7H1Q - chains A and B; structure by X-ray diffraction, 1.41 A resolution.

# Chain A
Name: Serine protease subunit NS2B
From: Zika virus
Reference sequence: Q32ZE1 (POLG_ZIKV); residues 46-89 here correspond to UniProt positions 1414-1457 (UniProt number = residue number + 1368)
Sequence (46 residues; numbered 44 to 89; the number before each row is that of its first residue):
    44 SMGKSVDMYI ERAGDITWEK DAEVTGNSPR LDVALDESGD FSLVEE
Unresolved in the structure: 44-49, 89
Construct notes: expression tag (44-45)

# Chain B
Name: Serine protease NS3
From: Zika virus
Notes: EC 3.4.21.91, 3.6.1.15, 3.6.4.13
Reference sequence: Q32ZE1 (POLG_ZIKV); residues 11-177 here correspond to UniProt positions 1509-1675 (UniProt number = residue number + 1498)
Sequence (168 residues; numbered 10 to 177; the number before each row is that of its first residue):
    10 MKEVKKGETT DGVYRVMTRR LLGSTQVGVG VMQEGVFHTM WHVTKGAALR SGEGRLDPYW
    70 GDVKQDLVSY CGPWKLDAAW DGLSEVQLLA VPPGERAKNI QTLPGIFKTK DGDIGAVALD
   130 YPAGTSGSPI LDKCGRVIGL YGNGVVIKNG SYVSAITQGK REEETPVE
Unresolved in the structure: 10-15, 171-177
Construct notes: initiating methionine (10); conflict Lys107 (Arg1605 in Q32ZE1)
Swiss-Prot annotation at these positions:
  - active site (Charge relay system): His51, Asp75, Ser135
Small-molecule neighbours: 5-(thiophen-2-yl)-4H-1,2,4-triazol-3-amine (A1AJO): Asp129, Tyr130, Pro131, Ala132, Ser135, Tyr150, Gly151, Val155, Tyr161

# Interface between chain A and chain B
Contacting residue pairs - 98 pairs, chain A then chain B:
  Asp50(A) with Thr27(B); Arg28(B); Ala57(B); Arg59(B)
  Met51(A) with Met26(B); Val36(B), hydrophobic; Val52(B); Thr53(B); Leu58(B), hydrophobic; Arg59(B), hydrogen bond (backbone-backbone)
  Tyr52(A) with Arg24(B); Val25(B); Met26(B), hydrogen bond (backbone-backbone); Arg28(B); Ser33(B); Arg59(B)
  Ile53(A) with Tyr23(B), hydrophobic; Arg24(B); Met41(B), hydrophobic; Phe46(B), hydrophobic; Arg59(B), hydrogen bond (backbone-backbone); Ser60(B); Leu65(B), hydrophobic
  Glu54(A) with Tyr23(B); Arg24(B), hydrogen bond (backbone-backbone)
  Arg55(A) with Glu17(B); Thr19(B); Asp20(B), hydrogen bond (side chain-backbone); Gly21(B); Val22(B); Tyr23(B)
  Ala56(A) with Val22(B), hydrogen bond (backbone-backbone); Val100(B), hydrophobic; Ala106(B)
  Gly57(A) with Gly21(B); Val22(B), hydrogen bond (backbone-backbone)
  Asp58(A) with Leu98(B)
  Ile59(A) with Gly21(B); Val22(B); Val40(B), hydrophobic; Leu98(B), hydrophobic; Leu140(B), hydrophobic; Gly144(B); Val146(B), hydrophobic
  Thr60(A) with Asn108(B), hydrogen bond (backbone-side chain); Leu140(B)
  Trp61(A) with Glu94(B); Val95(B); Gln96(B); Gln110(B); Leu140(B); Asp141(B); Lys142(B)
  Glu62(A) with Gln96(B), hydrogen bond (backbone-side chain); Asn108(B)
  Ala65(A) with Gln96(B); Asn108(B)
  Glu66(A) with Ile109(B); Gln110(B), hydrogen bond (backbone-backbone)
  Val67(A) with Glu94(B); Gln110(B)
  Thr68(A) with Ile109(B); Gln110(B), hydrogen bond (backbone-backbone); Thr111(B), hydrogen bond (backbone-side chain); Leu128(B)
  Gly69(A) with Thr111(B); Ala127(B)
  Asn70(A) with Leu112(B); Ala127(B)
  Ser71(A) with Leu112(B), hydrogen bond (side chain-backbone); Pro113(B); Gly114(B)
  Pro72(A) with Gly114(B); Ile115(B), hydrogen bond (backbone-backbone)
  Arg73(A) with Ile115(B)
  Leu74(A) with Ile115(B), hydrogen bond (backbone-backbone); Phe116(B); Lys117(B), hydrogen bond (backbone-backbone); Ile156(B), hydrophobic
  Asp75(A) with Lys117(B)
  Val76(A) with Phe116(B), hydrophobic; Lys117(B), hydrogen bond (backbone-backbone); Thr118(B)
  Leu78(A) with Lys73(B)
  Asp79(A) with Lys73(B)
  Glu80(A) with Lys73(B)
  Ser81(A) with Val72(B)
  Gly82(A) with Val72(B); Lys73(B); Asn152(B), hydrogen bond (backbone-side chain)
  Phe84(A) with Phe116(B), hydrophobic; Asn152(B); Gly153(B); Val154(B); Ala164(B), hydrophobic
  Leu86(A) with Val154(B), hydrophobic; Val155(B); Ile156(B), hydrophobic
Also at the interface, not in a pair above, chain A (33 interface residues in all): Ser85
Also at the interface, not in a pair above, chain B (59 interface residues in all): Arg29, Pro138, Lys157, Val162

# Overview
The interface between chain A and chain B involves 33 residues on one side and 59 on the other; the contacts
include 18 hydrogen bonds. Polar contacts include Arg55(A)-Asp20(B), Thr60(A)-Asn108(B) and Glu62(A)-Gln96(B).
Bound to chain B: 5-(thiophen-2-yl)-4H-1,2,4-triazol-3-amine. UniProt lists 3 active-site residues on chain B.
Here chain A is Serine protease subunit NS2B and chain B is Serine protease NS3, both from Zika virus. Entry
7H1Q (PanDDA analysis group deposition -- Crystal Structure of ZIKV NS2B-NS3 protease in complex with
Z119990326) was determined by X-ray diffraction.
